PDB entry 7QHH | electron microscopy, 3.60 A resolution | chains B and C of the 6 polymer chains in the assembly

[Chain B]
Molecule: Isoform Flip of Glutamate receptor 2
Organism: Rattus norvegicus
UniProt: P19491 (GRIA2_RAT), isoform P19491-2; residues -20 to 839 here correspond to UniProt positions 1-860 (UniProt number = residue number + 21)
Chain sequence (860 residues; row label = number of the first residue in the row; numbers below 1 keep their minus sign (Met-20 is residue -20)):
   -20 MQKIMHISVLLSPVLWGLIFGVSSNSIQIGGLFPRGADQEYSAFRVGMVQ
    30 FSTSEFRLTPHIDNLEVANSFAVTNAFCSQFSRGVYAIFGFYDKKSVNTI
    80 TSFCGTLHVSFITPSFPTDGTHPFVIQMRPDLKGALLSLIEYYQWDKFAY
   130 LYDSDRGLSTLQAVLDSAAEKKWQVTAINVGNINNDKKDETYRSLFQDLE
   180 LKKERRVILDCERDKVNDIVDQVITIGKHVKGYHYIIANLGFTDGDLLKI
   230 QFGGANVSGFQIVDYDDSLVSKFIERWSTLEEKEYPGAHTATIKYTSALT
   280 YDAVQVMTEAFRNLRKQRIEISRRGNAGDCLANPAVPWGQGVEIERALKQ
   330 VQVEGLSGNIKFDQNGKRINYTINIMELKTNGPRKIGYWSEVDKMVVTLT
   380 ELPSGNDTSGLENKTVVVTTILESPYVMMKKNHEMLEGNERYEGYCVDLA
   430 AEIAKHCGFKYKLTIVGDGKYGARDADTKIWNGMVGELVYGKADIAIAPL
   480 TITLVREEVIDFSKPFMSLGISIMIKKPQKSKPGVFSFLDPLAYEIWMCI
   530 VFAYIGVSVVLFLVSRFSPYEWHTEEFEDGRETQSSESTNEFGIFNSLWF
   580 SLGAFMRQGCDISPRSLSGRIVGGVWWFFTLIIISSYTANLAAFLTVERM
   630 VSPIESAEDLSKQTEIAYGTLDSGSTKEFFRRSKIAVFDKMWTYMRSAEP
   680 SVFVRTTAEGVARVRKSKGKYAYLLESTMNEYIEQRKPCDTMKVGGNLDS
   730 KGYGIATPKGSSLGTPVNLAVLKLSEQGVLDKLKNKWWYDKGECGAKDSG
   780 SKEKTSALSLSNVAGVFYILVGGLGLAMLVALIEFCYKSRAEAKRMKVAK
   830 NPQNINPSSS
Unresolved in the structure: -20 to 392, 550-569, 778-780, 820-839
Cystine bridges: Cys718-Cys773
Construct notes: variant Arg586 (Gln607 in P19491)
Residues lining bound ligands:
  - 79N ((2S)-2,3-dihydroxypropyl (7Z)-hexadec-7-enoate): Leu518, Tyr523, Trp526, Met527, Ile529, Val530, Tyr533, Leu581, Phe584, Met585
  - glutamic acid (GLU): Tyr450, Gly451, Pro478, Leu479, Thr480, Leu650, Gly653, Ser654, Thr655
  - palmitoleic acid (PAM), molecule 1: Val514, Phe515, Leu518, Tyr523, Leu581, Met585, Ile798
  - palmitoleic acid (PAM), molecule 2: Phe515, Ile798, Gly802, Leu805
  - palmitoleic acid (PAM), molecule 3: Cys528, Phe531, Ala532
From the paper describing this entry:
  - conformationally variable residues (domain motion): Ser741

[Chain C]
Molecule: Isoform Flip of Glutamate receptor 1
Organism: Rattus norvegicus
UniProt: P19490 (GRIA1_RAT), isoform P19490-2; the construct has insertions or renumbered stretches relative to UniProt, so the offset changes along the chain: -25 to -7 = UniProt 1-19; 2-889 = UniProt 20-907
Chain sequence (915 residues; each row starts with the number of its first residue; numbers below 1 keep their minus sign (Met-25 is residue -25)):
   -25 MPYIFAFFCTGFLGAVVGADYKDDDDKNFPNNIQIGGLFPNQQSQEHAAF
    25 RFALSQLTEPPKLLPQIDIVNISDSFEMTYRFCSQFSKGVYAIFGFYERR
    75 TVNMLTSFCGALHVCFITPSFPVDTSNQFVLQLRPELQEALISIIDHYKW
   125 QTFVYIYDADRGLSVLQRVLDTAAEKNWQVTAVNILTTTEEGYRMLFQDL
   175 EKKKERLVVVDCESERLNAILGQIVKLEKNGIGYHYILANLGFMDIDLNK
   225 FKESGANVTGFQLVNYTDTIPARIMQQWRTSDSRDHTRVDWKRPKYTSAL
   275 TYDGVKVMAEAFQSLRRQRIDISRRGNAGDCLANPAVPWGQGIDIQRALQ
   325 QVRFEGLTGNVQFNEKGRRTNYTLHVIEMKHDGIRKIGYWNEDDKFVPAA
   375 TDAQAGGDNSSVQNRTYIVTTILEDPYVMLKKNANQFEGNDRYEGYCVEL
   425 AAEIAKHVGYSYRLEIVSDGKYGARDPDTKAWNGMVGELVYGRADVAVAP
   475 LTITLVREEVIDFSKPFMSLGISIMIKKPQKSKPGVFSFLDPLAYEIWMC
   525 IVFAYIGVSVVLFLVSRFSPYEWHSEEFEEGRDQTTSDQSNEFGIFNSLW
   575 FSLGAFMQQGCDISPRSLSGRIVGGVWWFFTLIIISSYTANLAAFLTVER
   625 MVSPIESAEDLAKQTEIAYGTLEAGSTKEFFRRSKIAVFEKMWTYMKSAE
   675 PSVFVRTTEEGMIRVRKSKGKYAYLLESTMNEYIEQRKPCDTMKVGGNLD
   725 SKGYGIATPKGSALRGPVNLAVLKLSEQGVLDKLKSKWWYDKGECGSKDS
   775 GSKDKTSALSLSNVAGVFYILIGGLGLAMLVALIEFCYKSRSESKRMKGF
   825 CLIPQQSINEAIRTSTLPRNSGAGASGGGGSGENGRVVSQDFPKSMQSIP
   875 CMSHSSGMPLGATGL
Unresolved in the structure: -25 to 389, 546-564, 771-777, 816-889
Cystine bridges: Cys714-Cys769
Construct notes: insertion (-6 to 1)
Residues lining bound ligands:
  - glutamic acid (GLU): Tyr446, Pro474, Leu475, Thr476, Thr645, Leu646, Gly649, Ser650, Thr651, Lys652, Tyr698, Leu699, Leu700, Glu701, Met704
  - palmitoleic acid (PAM), molecule 1: Leu514, Asp515, Tyr519, Trp522, Ile525, Val526, Tyr529, Leu577, Phe580, Met581
  - palmitoleic acid (PAM), molecule 2: Leu785, Ser786, Ala789, Phe792, Tyr793, Ile796

[Chain B / chain C interface]
Pairs across the interface (84; chain B residue first):
  Phe517(B) - Phe603(C)  hydrophobic
  Phe517(B) - Ile607(C)  hydrophobic
  Phe574(B) - Arg590(C)
  Phe574(B) - Leu592(C)  hydrophobic
  Phe574(B) - Arg595(C)
  Asn575(B) - Arg595(C)  hydrogen bond
  Trp578(B) - Pro589(C)
  Trp578(B) - Arg595(C)
  Trp578(B) - Gly599(C)
  Trp578(B) - Trp602(C)  hydrophobic
  Leu581(B) - Gly599(C)
  Gly582(B) - Trp602(C)
  Met585(B) - Gln582(C)
  Met585(B) - Trp602(C)  hydrophobic
  Met585(B) - Phe603(C)  hydrophobic
  Gln587(B) - Ala579(C)  hydrogen bond (side chain-backbone)
  Gln587(B) - Gln582(C)
  Gln587(B) - Trp602(C)
  Gln587(B) - Thr605(C)
  Gly588(B) - Cys585(C)  hydrogen bond (backbone-side chain)
  Asp590(B) - Ser588(C)
  Ile613(B) - Leu606(C)  hydrophobic
  Tyr616(B) - Ile607(C)
  Thr617(B) - Ser610(C)  hydrogen bond
  Thr617(B) - Thr613(C)
  Thr617(B) - Ala614(C)
  Leu620(B) - Ser611(C)
  Leu620(B) - Ala614(C)  hydrophobic
  Ala621(B) - Ala614(C)
  Leu624(B) - Asn615(C)
  Leu624(B) - Ala618(C)
  Thr625(B) - Ala618(C)
  Thr625(B) - Thr621(C)
  Gly774(B) - Thr639(C)
  Lys781(B) - Val622(C)
  Lys781(B) - Met625(C)
  Glu782(B) - Val622(C)
  Thr784(B) - Asn615(C)
  Thr784(B) - Ala618(C)
  Thr784(B) - Phe619(C)
  Thr784(B) - Val622(C)
  Ser785(B) - Asn615(C)  hydrogen bond (backbone-side chain)
  Ser785(B) - Phe619(C)
  Ala786(B) - Asp515(C)
  Ala786(B) - Pro516(C)
  Ala786(B) - Ala518(C)
  Ala786(B) - Asn615(C)
  Ala786(B) - Phe619(C)
  Leu787(B) - Pro516(C)  hydrogen bond (backbone-backbone)
  Leu787(B) - Leu517(C)  hydrophobic
  Leu787(B) - Ala518(C)  hydrogen bond (backbone-backbone)
  Leu787(B) - Ile521(C)
  Leu787(B) - Ser611(C)
  Leu787(B) - Asn615(C)
  Ser788(B) - Ile521(C)
  Leu789(B) - Ile521(C)  hydrophobic
  Leu789(B) - Cys524(C)  hydrophobic
  Val792(B) - Ile521(C)  hydrophobic
  Val792(B) - Ile608(C)  hydrophobic
  Val795(B) - Phe604(C)  hydrophobic
  Phe796(B) - Cys524(C)  hydrophobic
  Phe796(B) - Phe604(C)  hydrophobic
  Ile798(B) - Val600(C)
  Leu799(B) - Ala528(C)  hydrophobic
  Leu799(B) - Val532(C)  hydrophobic
  Leu799(B) - Val600(C)  hydrophobic
  Leu799(B) - Trp601(C)  hydrophobic
  Leu799(B) - Phe604(C)  hydrophobic
  Gly802(B) - Ile596(C)
  Gly802(B) - Val600(C)
  Leu803(B) - Val532(C)  hydrophobic
  Leu803(B) - Val535(C)  hydrophobic
  Leu803(B) - Val597(C)  hydrophobic
  Ala806(B) - Ser593(C)
  Ala806(B) - Ile596(C)  hydrophobic
  Ala806(B) - Val597(C)  hydrophobic
  Met807(B) - Leu538(C)  hydrophobic
  Val809(B) - Leu592(C)  hydrophobic
  Val809(B) - Ser593(C)
  Ala810(B) - Val539(C)  hydrophobic
  Ala810(B) - Ser593(C)  hydrogen bond (backbone-side chain)
  Glu813(B) - Ser591(C)
  Glu813(B) - Ser593(C)
  Phe814(B) - Phe542(C)
Also at the interface, not in a pair above, chain B (46 interface residues in all): Leu518, Phe584, Arg586, Lys770, Gly771, Lys776, Lys783
Also at the interface, not in a pair above, chain C (54 interface residues in all): Ile525, Gly531, Ser543, Pro544, Asp586, Ile587, Gly598, Ala617, Ser672

[In short]
46 residues of chain B and 54 residues of chain C are in contact; the contacts include 8 hydrogen bonds. Polar
pairs include Asn575(B)-Arg595(C), Gln587(B)-Ala579(C) and Gly588(B)-Cys585(C). Chain B binds 3 copies of
palmitoleic acid, glutamic acid and compound 79N. Chain C binds glutamic acid and palmitoleic acid. From the
paper: conformational variability at Ser741(B).
Here chain B is Isoform Flip of Glutamate receptor 2 and chain C is Isoform Flip of Glutamate receptor 1, both
from Rattus norvegicus. Entry 7QHH (Desensitized state of GluA1/2 AMPA receptor in complex with TARP-gamma 8
(TMD-LBD)) was determined by electron microscopy together with 7QHB from the same study.
